2VQF - chains A and M of the 23 polymer chains in the assembly; structure by X-ray diffraction, 2.90 A resolution.

Chain A:
Molecule: 16S RRNA
Source organism: Thermus thermophilus
Sequence (1522 nucleotides; row label = number of the first residue in the row; note: 42 numbers in that range are skipped by the numbering (no residue carries them; nothing is unmodelled there); a row labelled like 190A-190L holds insertion residues (190A, then the next letters in order); numbering starts at 0):
     0 UUUGUUGGAGAGUUUGAUCCUGGCUCAGGGUGAACGCUGGCGGCGUGCCU
    50 AAGACAUGCAAGUCGUGCGGG
    73 CCGCGGGGUUUU
    88 ACUCCG
    95 UGGUC
   101 AGCGGCGGACGGGUGAGUAACGCGUGGGU
  129A G
   130 ACCUACCCGGAAGAGGGGGACAACCCGGGGAAACUCGGGCUAAUCCCCCA
   180 UGUGGACCCGC
190A-190L CCCUUGGGGUGU
   191 GUCCAAAGGGCUUU
   216 GCCCGCUUCCGGAUGGGCCCGCGUCCCAUCAGCUAGUUGGUGGGGUAAUG
   266 GCCCACCAAGGCGACGACGGGUAGCCGGUCUGAGAGGAUGGCCGGCCACA
   316 GGGGCACUGAGACACGGGCCCCACUCCUACGGGAGGCAGCAGUUAGGAAU
   366 CUUCCGCAAUGGGCGCAAGCCUGACGGAGCGACGCCGCUUGGAGGAAGAA
   416 GCCCUUCGGGGUGUAAACUCCUGAA
   442 CCCGGGACGAAACCCCCGACGA
   474 GGGGACUGACGGUACCGGG
   494 GUAAUAGCGCCGGCCAACUCCGUGCCAGCAGCCGCGGUAAUACGGAGGGC
   544 GCGAGCGUUACCCGGAUUCACUGGGCGUAAAGGGCGUGUAGGCGGCCUGG
   594 GGCGUCCCAUGUGAAAGACCACGGCUCAACCGUGGGGGAGCGUGGGAUAC
   644 GCUCAGGCUAGACGGUGGGAGAGGGUGGUGGAAUUCCCGGAGUAGCGGUG
   694 AAAUGCGCAGAUACCGGGAGGAACGCCGAUGGCGAAGGCAGCCACCUGGU
   744 CCACCCGUGACGCUGAGGCGCGAAAGCGUGGGGAGCAAACCGGAUUAGAU
   794 ACCCGGGUAGUCCACGCCCUAAACGAUGCGCGCUAGGUCUCUGGGUCU
   848 CCUGGGGGCCGAAGCUAACGCGUUAAGCGCGCCGCCUGGGGAGUACGGCC
   898 GCAAGGCUGAAACUCAAAGGAAUUGACGGGGGCCCGCACAAGCGGUGGAG
   948 CAUGUGGUUUAAUUCGAAGCAACGCGAAGAACCUUACCAGGCCUUGACAU
   998 GCUAGG
 1003A G
  1004 AACCCGGGUGAAAGCCUGGGGUGCCCC
1030A-1030D GCGA
  1031 GGGGAGCCCUAGCACAGGUGCUGCAUGGCCGUCGUCAGCUCGUGCCGUGA
  1081 GGUGUUGGGUUAAGUCCCGCAACGAGCGCAACCCCCGCCGUUAGUUGCCA
  1131 GCGGUUCGGCCGGGCACUCUAACGGGACUGCCCGCGAAA
  1171 GCGGGAGGAAGGAGGGGACGACGUCUGGUCAGCAUGGCCCUUACGGCCUG
  1221 GGCGACACACGUGCUACAAUGCCCACUACAAAGCGAUGCCACCCGGCAAC
  1271 GGGGAGCUAAUCGCAAAAAGGUGGGCCCAGUUCGGAUUGGGGUCUGCAAC
  1321 CCGACCCCAUGAAGCCGGAAUCGCUAGUAAUCGCGGAUCAG
 1361A C
  1362 CAUGCCGCGGUGAAUACGUUCCCGGGCCUUGUACACACCGCCCGUCACGC
  1412 CAUGGGAGCGGGCUCUACCCGAAGUCGCCGGG
  1446 AGCCUACGGG
  1459 CAGGCGCCGAGGGUAGGGCCCGUGACUGGGGCGAAGUCGUAACAAGGUAG
  1509 CUGUACCGGAAGGUGCGGCUGGAUCACCUCCUUUCU
Not modelled in the structure: 0-4, 1535-1538
Ion coordination: K+ site 1 near G9 (its only coordinating residue here); Mg2+ site 1: U12, G22; K+ site 2 near U14 (its only coordinating residue here); Mg2+ site 2: C18, C19; Mg2+ site 3 near G21 (its only coordinating residue here); Mg2+ site 4 near C48 (its only coordinating residue here); Mg2+ site 5: C48, G115; Mg2+ site 6 near A53 (its only coordinating residue here); Mg2+ site 7: C58, U387; K+ site 3: G66, C381; Mg2+ site 8 near C106 (its only coordinating residue here); Mg2+ site 9: A109, G331; 122 more Mg2+ sites not listed; 57 more K+ sites not listed
Small-molecule neighbours: paromomycin (PAR): G1405, U1406, C1407, A1408, C1409, G1489, C1490, G1491, A1492, A1493, G1494, U1495, C1496

Chain M:
Name: 30S ribosomal protein S13
Source organism: Thermus thermophilus
UniProtKB: P80377 (RS13_THET8); residues 1-126 here = UniProt positions 1-126
Sequence (126 residues; each row starts with the number of its first residue):
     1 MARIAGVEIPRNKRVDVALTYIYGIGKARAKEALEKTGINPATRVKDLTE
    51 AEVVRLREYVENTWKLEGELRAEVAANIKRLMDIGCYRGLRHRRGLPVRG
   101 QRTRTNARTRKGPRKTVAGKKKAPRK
Not modelled in the structure: 1
Ion coordination: Mg2+ site 1: Thr20, Ile22, Tyr23, Ile25 (shared with U1330(A) of chain A); Mg2+ site 2: Lys126 (shared with U952(A) of chain A)

Interface between chain A and chain M:
Contacting residue pairs (106):
  A946(A) with Arg114(M), salt bridge to the phosphate
  G947(A) with Arg108(M), phosphate contact; Thr109(M), phosphate contact; Arg114(M), salt bridge to the phosphate
  C948(A) with Asn106(M), base contact; Ala107(M), hydrogen bond to the phosphate; Arg108(M), hydrogen bond to the phosphate; Thr109(M), hydrogen bond to the phosphate
  A949(A) with Gln101(M), phosphate contact; Arg102(M), phosphate contact; Asn106(M), hydrogen bond to the base
  U950(A) with Arg102(M), salt bridge to the phosphate; Thr105(M), hydrogen bond to the base; Asn106(M), base contact
  G951(A) with Arg102(M), salt bridge to the phosphate; Thr105(M), base contact; Lys126(M), base contact
  U952(A) with Arg104(M), hydrogen bond to the base; Thr105(M), base contact
  G953(A) with Arg104(M), salt bridge to the phosphate; Ala123(M), sugar contact; Arg125(M), sugar contact
  G954(A) with Arg104(M), hydrogen bond to the base; Lys120(M), salt bridge to the phosphate
  A965(A) with Pro124(M), base contact
  A969(A) with Lys126(M), base contact
  C970(A) with Lys126(M), base contact
  A1225(A) with Arg102(M), phosphate contact; Thr103(M), hydrogen bond to the phosphate
  C1226(A) with Arg91(M), salt bridge to the phosphate; Leu96(M), phosphate contact; Thr103(M), hydrogen bond to the phosphate; Arg104(M), base contact; Lys111(M), hydrogen bond to the sugar
  A1227(A) with Leu96(M), phosphate contact; Lys111(M), salt bridge to the phosphate; Lys115(M), hydrogen bond to the sugar; Val117(M), base contact
  C1228(A) with Arg104(M), hydrogen bond to the base; Arg108(M), salt bridge to the phosphate; Lys111(M), salt bridge to the phosphate; Arg114(M), phosphate contact; Lys115(M), salt bridge to the phosphate; Thr116(M), hydrogen bond to the phosphate; Val117(M), hydrogen bond to the sugar
  A1229(A) with Arg104(M), base contact; Thr105(M), base contact; Arg114(M), phosphate contact; Thr116(M), hydrogen bond to the phosphate; Arg125(M), hydrogen bond to the sugar
  C1230(A) with Thr105(M), base contact; Arg125(M), sugar contact; Lys126(M), hydrogen bond to the sugar
  G1231(A) with Lys126(M), sugar contact
  G1295(A) with Arg14(M), sugar contact
  C1296(A) with Arg14(M), sugar contact; Arg44(M), salt bridge to the phosphate
  C1297(A) with Lys13(M), salt bridge to the phosphate; Arg44(M), salt bridge to the phosphate
  U1301(A) with Tyr21(M), phosphate contact
  U1302(A) with Lys13(M), salt bridge to the phosphate; Arg14(M), hydrogen bond to the base; Val17(M), phosphate contact; Tyr21(M), hydrogen bond to the phosphate; Lys27(M), hydrogen bond to the sugar
  A1306(A) with Thr109(M), hydrogen bond to the sugar
  U1307(A) with Gln101(M), hydrogen bond to the phosphate; Thr109(M), sugar contact; Arg110(M), phosphate contact
  U1308(A) with His92(M), hydrogen bond to the phosphate; Pro97(M), phosphate contact; Val98(M), hydrogen bond to the phosphate; Arg99(M), hydrogen bond to the base; Gln101(M), hydrogen bond to the phosphate; Arg110(M), sugar contact
  G1309(A) with Val74(M), sugar contact; Asn77(M), hydrogen bond to the sugar; Ile78(M), sugar contact; Leu81(M), phosphate contact; Arg88(M), salt bridge to the phosphate; His92(M), salt bridge to the phosphate; Arg99(M), salt bridge to the phosphate
  G1310(A) with Asn77(M), phosphate contact; Arg80(M), salt bridge to the phosphate; Arg88(M), salt bridge to the phosphate
  C1320(A) with Tyr87(M), sugar contact
  C1321(A) with Tyr87(M), hydrogen bond to the phosphate
  C1322(A) with Tyr87(M), phosphate contact; Gly100(M), sugar contact
  G1323(A) with Gly100(M), phosphate contact
  C1328(A) with Ala28(M), phosphate contact; Arg29(M), sugar contact
  A1329(A) with Tyr23(M), phosphate contact; Gly24(M), sugar contact; Ile25(M), phosphate contact; Gly26(M), hydrogen bond to the phosphate; Lys27(M), phosphate contact; Ala28(M), hydrogen bond to the phosphate; Arg29(M), hydrogen bond to the phosphate; Leu70(M), sugar contact
  U1330(A) with Ile22(M), phosphate contact; Tyr23(M), phosphate contact; Gly24(M), phosphate contact; Ile25(M), phosphate contact; Gly26(M), phosphate contact
  G1331(A) with Tyr23(M), phosphate contact
Other interface residues (no listed pair), chain A (39 interface residues in all): G1224, A1332
Other interface residues (no listed pair), chain M (50 interface residues in all): Pro113, Ala118

Summary:
The interface between chain A and chain M involves 39 residues on one side and 50 on the other; the contacts
include 31 hydrogen bonds and 20 salt bridges. Polar pairs include A949(A)-Asn106(M), U950(A)-Thr105(M) and
U952(A)-Arg104(M). Bound to chain A: paromomycin.
Here chain A is 16S RRNA and chain M is 30S ribosomal protein S13, both from Thermus thermophilus. Entry 2VQF
(Modified uridines with C5-methylene substituents at the first position of the tRNA anticodon stabilize U-G
wobble ...) was determined by X-ray diffraction, deposited together with 2VQE.
